PDB entry 6NHH | X-ray diffraction, 3.00 A resolution | chains A and E of the 6 polymer chains in the assembly

[Chain A (and E)]
Molecule: Cytochrome b
Organism: Rhodobacter sphaeroides (strain ATCC 17023 / 2.4.1 / NCIB 8253 / DSM 158)
Notes: chain E of this document is another copy of the same molecule, construct and numbering; everything in this record applies to it too
UniProtKB: A0A344Q9J3 (A0A344Q9J3_RHOS4); residue numbers follow UniProt; this construct covers 1-445
Amino-acid sequence (445 residues; each row starts with the number of its first residue):
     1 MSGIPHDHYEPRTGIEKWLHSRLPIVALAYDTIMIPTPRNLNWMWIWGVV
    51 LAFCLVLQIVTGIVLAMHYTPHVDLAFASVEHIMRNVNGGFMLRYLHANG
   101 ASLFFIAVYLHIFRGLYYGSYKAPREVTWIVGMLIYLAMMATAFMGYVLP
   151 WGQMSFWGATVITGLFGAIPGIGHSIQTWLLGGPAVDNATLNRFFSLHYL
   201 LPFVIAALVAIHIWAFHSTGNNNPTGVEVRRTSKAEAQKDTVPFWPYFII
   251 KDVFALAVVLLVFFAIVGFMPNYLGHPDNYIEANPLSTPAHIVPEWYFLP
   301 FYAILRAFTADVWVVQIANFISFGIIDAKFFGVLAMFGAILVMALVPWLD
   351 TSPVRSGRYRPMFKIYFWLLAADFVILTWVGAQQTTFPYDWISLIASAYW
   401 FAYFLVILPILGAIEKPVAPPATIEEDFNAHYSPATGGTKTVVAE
Disordered / not traced: 1-2, 433-445
Ion coordination: heme Fe site 1: His-97, His-198; heme Fe site 2: His-111, His-212
Small-molecule neighbours:
  - 6PE (1,2-dihexanoyl-sn-glycero-3-phosphoethanolamine): Asn-42, Met-44, Leu-110, Phe-113, Arg-114, Tyr-117, Tyr-118, Arg-358, Phe-367, Trp-368, Ala-371, His-431
  - 8SP (O-[(R)-{[(2R)-2,3-bis(octanoyloxy)propyl]oxy}(hydroxy)phosphoryl]-L-serine): Ser-102, Ile-106, Tyr-273, Leu-274, Trp-296, Leu-299, Val-375, Thr-378, Trp-379, Ala-382
  - azoxystrobin (AZO; methyl (2Z)-2-(2-{[6-(2-cyanophenoxy)pyrimidin-4-yl]oxy}phenyl)-3-methoxyacrylate): Met-140, Ala-143, Phe-144, Tyr-147, Val-148, Met-154, Ser-155, Gly-158, Ala-159, Ile-162, Leu-165, Ile-292, Val-293, Pro-294, Glu-295, Tyr-297, Phe-298, Phe-301, Tyr-302, Met-336, Phe-337, Ile-340
  - heme (HEM), molecule 1: Trp-45, Gly-48, Val-49, Leu-51, Ala-52, Phe-104, Val-108, His-111, Ile-112, Arg-114, Ser-120, Arg-125, Thr-128, Trp-129, Gly-132, Met-133, Ile-135, Tyr-136, Met-139, Val-209, His-212, Phe-216, Thr-219, Gly-220, Asn-221, Asn-222
  - heme (HEM), molecule 2: Leu-55, Gln-58, Ile-59, Gly-62, Ile-63, Leu-65, Ala-66, Tyr-69, Val-80, Arg-94, His-97, Ala-98, Ala-101, Phe-104, Thr-142, Ala-143, Gly-146, Tyr-147, Leu-149, Pro-150, Phe-195, His-198, Tyr-199, Pro-202, Asn-279, Tyr-297
Reported in the primary citation:
  - binding site for azoxystrobin: Met-140, Phe-144, Tyr-147, Gly-158, Ile-162, Pro-294, Glu-295, Phe-298, Phe-301, Phe-337
  - conformationally variable residues (side-chain flip): Glu-295
  - specificity-determining residues: Phe-301, Phe-337

[Interface between chain A and chain E]
Residue-residue contacts (63; chain A residue first):
  Trp-18(A) with Glu-126(E)
  Leu-19(A) with Val-127(E), hydrophobic
  Arg-22(A) with Ala-123(E); Pro-124(E), hydrogen bond (side chain-backbone); Glu-126(E), salt bridge; Val-127(E); Ala-215(E); Ser-218(E); Thr-219(E)
  Leu-23(A) with Ile-211(E), hydrophobic; Trp-214(E), hydrophobic; Ala-215(E), hydrophobic
  Pro-24(A) with Trp-214(E); Ser-218(E)
  Ile-25(A) with Trp-214(E), hydrophobic
  Leu-28(A) with Trp-214(E), hydrophobic
  Ile-63(A) with Ser-196(E), hydrogen bond (backbone-side chain); Leu-200(E), hydrophobic
  Ala-66(A) with Asn-192(E); Ser-196(E)
  Met-67(A) with Asn-192(E); Arg-193(E); Ser-196(E); Leu-197(E), hydrophobic
  His-68(A) with Asn-192(E), hydrogen bond (backbone-side chain)
  Tyr-69(A) with Asn-192(E)
  Thr-70(A) with Asn-192(E)
  Pro-71(A) with Pro-71(E)
  His-72(A) with Leu-75(E)
  Leu-75(A) with His-72(E); Leu-75(E), hydrophobic
  Ala-123(A) with Arg-22(E)
  Pro-124(A) with Arg-22(E), hydrogen bond (backbone-side chain)
  Glu-126(A) with Arg-22(E), salt bridge
  Val-127(A) with Leu-23(E), hydrophobic
  Asn-192(A) with Ala-66(E); Met-67(E); His-68(E), hydrogen bond (side chain-backbone); Tyr-69(E); Thr-70(E)
  Arg-193(A) with Met-67(E)
  Phe-195(A) with Phe-195(E), hydrophobic
  Ser-196(A) with Ile-63(E), hydrogen bond (side chain-backbone); Ala-66(E); Tyr-199(E), hydrogen bond (backbone-side chain)
  Leu-197(A) with Met-67(E), hydrophobic
  Tyr-199(A) with Ser-196(E), hydrogen bond (side chain-backbone); Tyr-199(E), hydrophobic; Leu-200(E)
  Leu-200(A) with Ile-63(E), hydrophobic; Tyr-199(E); Phe-203(E), hydrophobic
  Phe-203(A) with Leu-200(E), hydrophobic; Phe-203(E), hydrophobic
  Ile-211(A) with Leu-23(E), hydrophobic
  Trp-214(A) with Leu-23(E); Pro-24(E); Ile-25(E), hydrophobic; Leu-28(E), hydrophobic
  Ala-215(A) with Leu-23(E), hydrophobic
  Ser-218(A) with Arg-22(E); Pro-24(E)
  Thr-219(A) with Arg-22(E)
Other interface residues (no listed pair), chain A (35 interface residues in all): Ser-21, Ala-189
Other interface residues (no listed pair), chain E (34 interface residues in all): Trp-18, Leu-19, Ala-189
Interface features reported in the paper:
  - pairs named by the authors: Trp-313(A)/Trp-313(E) (pi stacking)

[Overview]
35 residues of chain A face 34 of chain E across their interface, with 8 hydrogen bonds and 2 salt bridges.
Polar contacts include Arg-22(A)/Glu-126(E), Arg-22(A)/Pro-124(E) and Ile-63(A)/Ser-196(E). The paper
describes pi stacking between Trp-313(A) and Trp-313(E). The paper reports a binding site for azoxystrobin at
Met-140(A), Phe-144(A) and Tyr-147(A) among others; specificity determinants Phe-301(A) and Phe-337(A).
Chain A and chain E are both Cytochrome b (Rhodobacter sphaeroides (strain ATCC 17023 / 2.4.1 / NCIB 8253 /
DSM 158)); the structure, Rhodobacter sphaeroides bc1 with azoxystrobin, was determined by X-ray diffraction,
deposited together with 6NIN.
